5W8H - chains A and B of the 4 polymer chains in the assembly; structure by X-ray diffraction, 1.80 A resolution.

== Chain A (and B) ==
Name: L-lactate dehydrogenase A chain
From: Homo sapiens
Notes: EC 1.1.1.27; chain B of this document is another copy of the same molecule, construct and numbering; everything in this record applies to it too
Reference sequence: P00338 (LDHA_HUMAN); residues 0-331 here correspond to UniProt positions 1-332 (UniProt number = residue number + 1)
Amino-acid sequence (332 residues; each row starts with the number of its first residue; numbering starts at 0):
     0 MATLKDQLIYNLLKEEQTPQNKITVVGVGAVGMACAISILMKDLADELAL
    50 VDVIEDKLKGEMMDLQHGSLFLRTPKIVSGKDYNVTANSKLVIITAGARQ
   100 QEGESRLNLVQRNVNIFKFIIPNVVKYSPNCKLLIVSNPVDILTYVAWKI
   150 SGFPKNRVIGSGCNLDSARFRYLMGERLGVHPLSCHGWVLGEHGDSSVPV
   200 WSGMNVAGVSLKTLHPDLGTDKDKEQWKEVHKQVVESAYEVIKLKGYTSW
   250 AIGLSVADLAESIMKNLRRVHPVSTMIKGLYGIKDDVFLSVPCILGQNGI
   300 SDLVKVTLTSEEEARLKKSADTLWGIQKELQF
Not modelled in the structure: 0
Curated features (UniProtKB/Swiss-Prot):
  - active site: His192 (Proton acceptor)
  - binding site (NAD(+)): Arg98, Asn137
  - binding site (substrate): Arg105, Asn137, Arg168, Thr247
  - modified residue: Ala1 (N-acetylalanine), Lys4 (N6-acetyllysine), Tyr9 (Phosphotyrosine), Lys13 (N6-acetyllysine), Thr17 (Phosphothreonine), Lys56 (N6-acetyllysine), Lys80 (N6-acetyllysine), Lys117 (N6-acetyllysine), Lys125 (N6-acetyllysine), Lys223 (N6-acetyllysine), Lys231 (N6-acetyllysine), Tyr238 (Phosphotyrosine), Lys242 (N6-acetyllysine), Thr308 (Phosphothreonine), Ser309 (Phosphoserine), Lys317 (N6-acetyllysine), Thr321 (Phosphothreonine)
  - cross-link: Lys56 (Glycyl lysine isopeptide (Lys-Gly) (interchain with G-Cter in SUMO2))
Small-molecule neighbours:
  - 9Y1 (2-[3-(4-fluorophenyl)-5-(trifluoromethyl)-1H-pyrazol-1-yl]-1,3-thiazole-4-carboxylic acid), molecule 1: Val25, Gly26, Val50, Asp51, Val52, Tyr82, Ala95, Asn114, Ile115, Phe118, Ile119
  - 9Y1, molecule 2: Gln99, Arg105, Leu108, Asn137, Pro138, Leu164, Arg168, His192, Gly193, Asp194, Ala237, Tyr238, Ile241, Thr247, Ile251
From the paper describing this entry:
  - binding site for 9Y1: Arg168, His192

== How chain A and chain B interact ==
Residue-residue contacts - 114 pairs, chain A then chain B:
  Thr2(A) with Glu224(B)
  Leu3(A) with Leu213(B), hydrophobic; His214(B); Glu224(B), hydrogen bond (backbone-side chain); Trp226(B)
  Lys4(A) with Arg176(B); Leu177(B)
  Gln6(A) with Leu213(B), hydrogen bond (side chain-backbone)
  Leu7(A) with Val205(B), hydrophobic; Val208(B), hydrophobic; Leu210(B), hydrophobic; Leu213(B), hydrophobic
  Ile8(A) with Leu177(B)
  Met32(A) with Trp249(B)
  Ile36(A) with Trp249(B), hydrophobic
  Ser37(A) with Met40(B)
  Met40(A) with Ser37(B); Met40(B), hydrophobic; Lys41(B); Leu253(B), hydrophobic
  Lys41(A) with Met40(B)
  Asp55(A) with Leu243(B)
  Lys56(A) with Leu243(B), hydrogen bond (backbone-backbone)
  Lys58(A) with Glu239(B), salt bridge; Leu243(B)
  Gly59(A) with Val240(B); Leu243(B); Lys244(B)
  Glu60(A) with Lys244(B), salt bridge; Trp249(B), hydrogen bond
  Met62(A) with Glu239(B); Val240(B), hydrophobic; Leu243(B), hydrophobic
  Asp63(A) with Lys244(B), salt bridge; Thr247(B); Ser248(B), hydrogen bond (side chain-backbone); Trp249(B), hydrogen bond (side chain-backbone); Ala250(B), hydrogen bond (side chain-backbone)
  Leu64(A) with Trp249(B), hydrophobic
  Gln65(A) with Tyr171(B), hydrogen bond
  His66(A) with Arg168(B), hydrogen bond; Ser236(B); Ala250(B)
  Gly67(A) with Ala250(B); Leu253(B)
  Ser68(A) with Tyr171(B); His180(B)
  Leu69(A) with Ala167(B), hydrophobic; Arg170(B); Pro181(B); Leu182(B)
  Phe70(A) with Asn163(B); Ala167(B), hydrophobic; Leu253(B), hydrophobic; Ser254(B); Asp257(B)
  Leu71(A) with His180(B); Leu253(B), hydrophobic
  Arg72(A) with Leu182(B)
  Ala167(A) with Leu69(B), hydrophobic; Phe70(B), hydrophobic
  Arg168(A) with His66(B), hydrogen bond
  Arg170(A) with Leu69(B)
  Tyr171(A) with Gln65(B), hydrogen bond; Ser68(B)
  Arg176(A) with Lys4(B), hydrogen bond (backbone-side chain)
  Leu177(A) with Lys4(B); Ile8(B)
  Val179(A) with Ile8(B), hydrophobic
  His180(A) with Ser68(B); Leu71(B)
  Pro181(A) with Leu69(B)
  Leu182(A) with Leu69(B); Arg72(B)
  Val205(A) with Leu7(B), hydrophobic
  Val208(A) with Leu7(B), hydrophobic
  Leu210(A) with Leu3(B), hydrophobic
  Leu213(A) with Leu3(B), hydrophobic; Gln6(B); Leu7(B), hydrophobic
  His214(A) with Leu3(B)
  Glu224(A) with Thr2(B); Leu3(B), hydrogen bond (side chain-backbone)
  Trp226(A) with Leu3(B)
  Ser236(A) with Met62(B); His66(B)
  Glu239(A) with Lys58(B), salt bridge; Met62(B)
  Val240(A) with Gly59(B); Met62(B), hydrophobic; His66(B)
  Leu243(A) with Asp55(B); Lys56(B); Lys58(B); Gly59(B); Met62(B), hydrophobic
  Lys244(A) with Gly59(B); Glu60(B), salt bridge; Asp63(B), salt bridge
  Thr247(A) with Asp63(B)
  Ser248(A) with Asp63(B), hydrogen bond (backbone-side chain)
  Trp249(A) with Met32(B); Ile36(B), hydrophobic; Glu60(B), hydrogen bond; Asp63(B), hydrogen bond (backbone-side chain); Leu64(B), hydrophobic; Trp249(B), hydrophobic
  Ala250(A) with Asp63(B), hydrogen bond (backbone-side chain); His66(B); Gly67(B)
  Leu253(A) with Met40(B), hydrophobic; Phe70(B), hydrophobic
  Ser254(A) with Phe70(B)
  Asp257(A) with Phe70(B)
Also at the interface, not in a pair above, chain A (61 interface residues in all): Asn163, Leu164, Gly178, Leu217, Tyr246
Also at the interface, not in a pair above, chain B (60 interface residues in all): Leu164, Val179, Leu217, Tyr246

== Summary ==
61 residues of chain A and 60 residues of chain B are in contact, with 17 hydrogen bonds and 6 salt bridges.
Polar pairs include Lys58(A)-Glu239(B), Glu60(A)-Lys244(B) and Asp63(A)-Lys244(B). Ligands of chain A:
compound 9Y1. From the paper: a binding site for 9Y1 at Arg168(A) and His192(A).
Chain A and chain B are both L-lactate dehydrogenase A chain (Homo sapiens); the structure, Crystal Structure
of Lactate Dehydrogenase A in complex with inhibitor compound 11, was determined by X-ray diffraction,
deposited together with 5W8I, 5W8J, 5W8K and 5W8L.
